7Z42 - chains B and V of the 6 polymer chains in the assembly; structure by X-ray diffraction, 2.42 A resolution.

== Chain B ==
Molecule: RNA-directed RNA polymerase catalytic subunit
Source organism: Influenza B virus
Notes: EC 2.7.7.48
UniProtKB: Q5V8Y6 (Q5V8Y6_9INFB); residues 1-752 here = UniProt positions 1-752
Chain sequence (772 residues; each row starts with the number of its first residue; numbers below 1 keep their minus sign (Gly-8 is residue -8)):
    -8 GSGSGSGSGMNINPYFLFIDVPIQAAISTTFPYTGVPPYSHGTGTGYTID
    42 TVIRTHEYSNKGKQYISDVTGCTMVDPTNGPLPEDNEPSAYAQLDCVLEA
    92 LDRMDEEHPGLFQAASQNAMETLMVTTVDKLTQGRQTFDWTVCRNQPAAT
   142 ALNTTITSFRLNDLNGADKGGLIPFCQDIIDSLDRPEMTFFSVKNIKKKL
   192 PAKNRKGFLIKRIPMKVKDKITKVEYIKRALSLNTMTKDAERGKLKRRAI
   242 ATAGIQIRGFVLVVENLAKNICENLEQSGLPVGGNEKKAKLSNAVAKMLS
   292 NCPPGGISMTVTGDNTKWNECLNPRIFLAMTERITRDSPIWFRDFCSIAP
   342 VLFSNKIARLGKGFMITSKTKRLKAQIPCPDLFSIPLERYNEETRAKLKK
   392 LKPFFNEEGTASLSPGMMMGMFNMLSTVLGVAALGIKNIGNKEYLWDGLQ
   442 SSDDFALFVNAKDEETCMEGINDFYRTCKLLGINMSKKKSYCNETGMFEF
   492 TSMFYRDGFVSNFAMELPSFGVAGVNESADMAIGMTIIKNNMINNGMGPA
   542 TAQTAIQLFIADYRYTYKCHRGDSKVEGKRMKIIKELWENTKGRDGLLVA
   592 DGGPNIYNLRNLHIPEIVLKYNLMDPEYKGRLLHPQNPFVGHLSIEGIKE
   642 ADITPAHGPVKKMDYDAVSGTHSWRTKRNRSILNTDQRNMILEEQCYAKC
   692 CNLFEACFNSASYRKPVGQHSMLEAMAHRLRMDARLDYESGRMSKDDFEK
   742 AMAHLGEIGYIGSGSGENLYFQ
Not modelled in the structure: -8 to 0, 755-763
Construct notes: expression tag (-8 to 0, 753-763)

== Chain V ==
Molecule: 13-nt RNA strand
Sequence (13 nucleotides; each row starts with the number of its first residue):
     1 AGUAGUAACAAGA

== How chain B and chain V interact ==
Pairs across the interface - 21 pairs, chain B then chain V:
  Tyr30(B) - G5(V)  phosphate contact
  His32(B) - A4(V)  phosphate contact
  His32(B) - G5(V)  phosphate contact
  His32(B) - A7(V)  sugar contact
  His32(B) - A8(V)  sugar contact
  Gly33(B) - A7(V)  phosphate contact
  Gly33(B) - A8(V)  phosphate contact
  Thr34(B) - A7(V)  phosphate contact
  Thr34(B) - A8(V)  phosphate contact
  Tyr38(B) - U6(V)  hydrogen bond to the phosphate
  Tyr38(B) - A7(V)  phosphate contact
  Asn195(B) - G12(V)  hydrogen bond to the base
  Leu200(B) - G12(V)  base contact
  Lys237(B) - U6(V)  base contact
  Met356(B) - A8(V)  sugar contact
  Lys365(B) - C9(V)  salt bridge to the phosphate
  Gln367(B) - A8(V)  phosphate contact
  Glu384(B) - U6(V)  hydrogen bond to the sugar
  Leu674(B) - A11(V)  base contact
  Leu674(B) - G12(V)  sugar contact
  Asn675(B) - G12(V)  hydrogen bond to the base
Also at the interface, not in a pair above, chain B (20 interface residues in all): Gly37, Lys194, Lys197, Arg238, Phe355, Arg363
Also at the interface, not in a pair above, chain V (9 interface residues in all): A10

== In short ==
The interface between chain B and chain V involves 20 residues on one side and 9 on the other, with 4 hydrogen
bonds and 1 salt bridge. Polar contacts include Asn195(B)-G12(V), Asn675(B)-G12(V) and Glu384(B)-U6(V).
Chain B is RNA-directed RNA polymerase catalytic subunit (Influenza B virus) and chain V is a 13-nt RNA
strand; the structure, Influenza B polymerase with Pol II pSer5 CTD peptide mimic bound in site 2B, was
determined by X-ray diffraction together with 7Z43 from the same study.
